Entry 9LA0 (electron microscopy, 3.10 A resolution); this record covers chains B and D of the 4 polymer chains in the assembly.

Chain B (and D):
Protein: Potassium channel GORK
From: Arabidopsis thaliana
Notes: chain D of this document is another copy of the same molecule, construct and numbering; everything in this record applies to it too
Reference sequence: Q94A76 (GORK_ARATH); numbering as in UniProt (aligned over 2-820)
Chain sequence (834 residues; each row starts with the number of its first residue; numbers below 1 keep their minus sign (Met-7 is residue -7)):
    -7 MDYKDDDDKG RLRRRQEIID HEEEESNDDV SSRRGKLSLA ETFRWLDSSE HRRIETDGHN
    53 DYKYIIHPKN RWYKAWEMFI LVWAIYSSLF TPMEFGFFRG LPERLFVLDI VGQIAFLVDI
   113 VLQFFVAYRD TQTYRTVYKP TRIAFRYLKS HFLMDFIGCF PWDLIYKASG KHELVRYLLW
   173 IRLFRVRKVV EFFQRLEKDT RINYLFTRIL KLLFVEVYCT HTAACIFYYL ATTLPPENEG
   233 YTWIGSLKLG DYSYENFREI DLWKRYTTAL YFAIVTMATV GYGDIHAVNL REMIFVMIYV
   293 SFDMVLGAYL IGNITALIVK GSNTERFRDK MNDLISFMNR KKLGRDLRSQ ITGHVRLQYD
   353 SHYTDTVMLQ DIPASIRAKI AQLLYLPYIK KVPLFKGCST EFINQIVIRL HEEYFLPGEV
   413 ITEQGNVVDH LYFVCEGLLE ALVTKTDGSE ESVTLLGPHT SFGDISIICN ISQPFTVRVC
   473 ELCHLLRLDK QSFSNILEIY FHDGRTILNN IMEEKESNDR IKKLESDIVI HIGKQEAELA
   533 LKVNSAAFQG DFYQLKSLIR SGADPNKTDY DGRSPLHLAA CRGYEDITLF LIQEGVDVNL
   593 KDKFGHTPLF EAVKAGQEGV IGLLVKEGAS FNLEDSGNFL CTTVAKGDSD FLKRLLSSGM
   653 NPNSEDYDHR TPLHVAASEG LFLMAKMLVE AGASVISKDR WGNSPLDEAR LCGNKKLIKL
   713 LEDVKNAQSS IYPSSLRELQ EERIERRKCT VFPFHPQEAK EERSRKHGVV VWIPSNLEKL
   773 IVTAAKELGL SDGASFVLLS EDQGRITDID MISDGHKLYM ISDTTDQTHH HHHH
Unresolved in the structure: -7 to 49, 726-826
Sequence notes: initiating methionine (-7); expression tag (-6 to 1, 821-826)
UniProt features mapped onto this chain:
  - binding site (a nucleoside 3',5'-cyclic phosphate): Leu386 to Glu508
From the paper describing this entry:
  - post-translational modification sites: Ser518 (citing earlier work)

Chain B / chain D interface:
Residue-residue contacts (98; chain B residue first):
  Leu241(B) - His278(D)
  Leu241(B) - Val280(D)
  Leu241(B) - Met285(D)  hydrophobic
  Gly242(B) - Gly232(D)
  Gly242(B) - Ser238(D)
  Gly242(B) - Val280(D)
  Asp243(B) - Gly232(D)  hydrogen bond (backbone-backbone)
  Asp243(B) - Tyr233(D)
  Tyr244(B) - Tyr233(D)  hydrophobic
  Tyr246(B) - Met285(D)
  Lys256(B) - Tyr233(D)  hydrogen bond
  Lys256(B) - Leu282(D)
  Thr259(B) - Leu282(D)
  Thr259(B) - Met285(D)
  Thr260(B) - Met285(D)
  Leu262(B) - Met289(D)  hydrophobic
  Tyr263(B) - His278(D)
  Tyr263(B) - Ala279(D)  hydrogen bond (side chain-backbone)
  Tyr263(B) - Met285(D)  hydrophobic
  Tyr263(B) - Val288(D)  hydrophobic
  Tyr263(B) - Met289(D)
  Ile266(B) - Met289(D)
  Ile266(B) - Val292(D)
  Met269(B) - Ser293(D)
  Met269(B) - Met296(D)  hydrophobic
  Ala270(B) - Thr271(D)
  Ala270(B) - Val292(D)  hydrophobic
  Thr271(B) - Thr271(D)
  Val272(B) - Thr268(D)
  Val272(B) - Thr271(D)
  Val272(B) - Val272(D)
  Val272(B) - Gly273(D)  hydrogen bond (backbone-backbone)
  Val272(B) - Val292(D)  hydrophobic
  Gly273(B) - Gly273(D)
  Tyr274(B) - Phe264(D)
  Tyr274(B) - Thr268(D)  hydrogen bond
  Tyr274(B) - Gly273(D)
  Tyr274(B) - Tyr274(D)
  Tyr274(B) - Gly275(D)  hydrogen bond (backbone-backbone)
  Tyr274(B) - Ile277(D)
  Tyr274(B) - Val288(D)
  Asp276(B) - His278(D)
  Leu302(B) - Met296(D)  hydrophobic
  Ile303(B) - Ile303(D)  hydrophobic
  Ile306(B) - Ala300(D)  hydrophobic
  Ile306(B) - Tyr301(D)  hydrophobic
  Thr307(B) - Gly304(D)
  Thr307(B) - Thr307(D)
  Ile310(B) - Tyr301(D)
  Ile310(B) - Gly304(D)
  Ile310(B) - Asn305(D)
  Ile310(B) - Ala308(D)
  Val311(B) - Ala308(D)  hydrophobic
  Thr316(B) - Tyr196(D)
  Glu317(B) - Tyr196(D)
  Glu317(B) - Leu197(D)
  Glu317(B) - Lys312(D)
  Arg320(B) - Glu189(D)  hydrogen bond (side chain-backbone)
  Arg320(B) - Lys190(D)
  Arg320(B) - Tyr196(D)
  Asp321(B) - Lys312(D)
  Asn324(B) - Thr192(D)
  Asp325(B) - Met360(D)
  Leu326(B) - Met360(D)  hydrophobic
  Ile327(B) - Thr192(D)
  Phe329(B) - Asp357(D)
  Phe329(B) - Met360(D)  hydrophobic
  Phe329(B) - Leu361(D)  hydrophobic
  Arg332(B) - Asp357(D)
  Lys333(B) - Leu376(D)
  Lys333(B) - Glu404(D)  salt bridge
  Leu335(B) - Leu375(D)  hydrophobic
  Gly336(B) - Leu375(D)
  Leu339(B) - Ile368(D)  hydrophobic
  Leu339(B) - Lys371(D)
  Leu339(B) - Ile372(D)  hydrophobic
  Leu339(B) - Leu375(D)  hydrophobic
  Gln342(B) - Ile368(D)
  Gln342(B) - Lys371(D)  hydrogen bond
  Ile343(B) - Ile364(D)  hydrophobic
  Ile343(B) - Ile368(D)  hydrophobic
  Ile343(B) - Ile372(D)  hydrophobic
  His346(B) - Asp363(D)  hydrogen bond (side chain-backbone)
  His346(B) - Ile364(D)
  His346(B) - Pro365(D)
  Gly410(B) - Ser367(D)
  Glu411(B) - Ser367(D)
  Glu411(B) - Ile368(D)
  Gln416(B) - Tyr545(D)  hydrogen bond
  Val435(B) - Tyr545(D)
  Thr438(B) - Glu393(D)
  Thr438(B) - Tyr492(D)
  Thr438(B) - Ser553(D)  hydrogen bond
  Asp439(B) - Glu393(D)
  Gly440(B) - Glu393(D)  hydrogen bond (backbone-side chain)
  Pro466(B) - Tyr545(D)  hydrogen bond (backbone-side chain)
  Asp511(B) - Asp578(D)
  Lys515(B) - Tyr576(D)
Other interface residues (no listed pair), chain B (61 interface residues in all): Leu205, Glu208, Trp255, Val267, Leu309, Lys322, Met323, Leu408, Val412, Lys437
Other interface residues (no listed pair), chain D (58 interface residues in all): Asp191, Ile194, Ile286, Val297, Val311

Overview:
61 residues of chain B and 58 residues of chain D are in contact; the contacts include 13 hydrogen bonds and 1
salt bridge. Among the polar pairs are Lys333(B)-Glu404(D), Lys256(B)-Tyr233(D) and Tyr263(B)-Ala279(D).
Curated annotation (UniProt) lists nucleoside 3',5'-cyclic phosphate-binding residues Leu386(B) and Glu508(B)
on chain B. The paper reports a modification site at Ser518(B).
Both chains are Potassium channel GORK (Arabidopsis thaliana). Entry 9LA0 (Arabidopsis GORK WT5) was
determined by electron microscopy (same publication as 9L9U, 9LA1, 9LA2, 9LA3 and 9LA7).
